Entry 2VQE (X-ray diffraction, 2.50 A resolution); this record covers chains A and L of the 23 polymer chains in the assembly.

[Chain A]
Molecule: 16S RRNA
From: Thermus thermophilus
Sequence (1522 nucleotides; numbered 0 to 1544 plus 19 insertion-coded residues; 42 numbers in that range are skipped by the numbering (no residue carries them; nothing is unmodelled there); the number before each row is that of its first residue; a row labelled like 190A-190L holds insertion residues (190A, then the next letters in order); numbering starts at 0):
     0 UUUGUUGGAG AGUUUGAUCC UGGCUCAGGG UGAACGCUGG CGGCGUGCCU AAGACAUGCA
    60 AGUCGUGCGG G
    73 CCGCGGGGUU UU
    88 ACUCCG
    95 UGGUC
   101 AGCGGCGGAC GGGUGAGUAA CGCGUGGGU
  129A G
   130 ACCUACCCGG AAGAGGGGGA CAACCCGGGG AAACUCGGGC UAAUCCCCCA UGUGGACCCG
   190 C
190A-190L CCCUUGGGGUGU
   191 GUCCAAAGGG CUUU
   216 GCCCGCUUCC GGAUGGGCCC GCGUCCCAUC AGCUAGUUGG UGGGGUAAUG GCCCACCAAG
   276 GCGACGACGG GUAGCCGGUC UGAGAGGAUG GCCGGCCACA GGGGCACUGA GACACGGGCC
   336 CCACUCCUAC GGGAGGCAGC AGUUAGGAAU CUUCCGCAAU GGGCGCAAGC CUGACGGAGC
   396 GACGCCGCUU GGAGGAAGAA GCCCUUCGGG GUGUAAACUC CUGAA
   442 CCCGGGACGA AACCCCCGAC GA
   474 GGGGACUGAC GGUACCGGG
   494 GUAAUAGCGC CGGCCAACUC CGUGCCAGCA GCCGCGGUAA UACGGAGGGC GCGAGCGUUA
   554 CCCGGAUUCA CUGGGCGUAA AGGGCGUGUA GGCGGCCUGG GGCGUCCCAU GUGAAAGACC
   614 ACGGCUCAAC CGUGGGGGAG CGUGGGAUAC GCUCAGGCUA GACGGUGGGA GAGGGUGGUG
   674 GAAUUCCCGG AGUAGCGGUG AAAUGCGCAG AUACCGGGAG GAACGCCGAU GGCGAAGGCA
   734 GCCACCUGGU CCACCCGUGA CGCUGAGGCG CGAAAGCGUG GGGAGCAAAC CGGAUUAGAU
   794 ACCCGGGUAG UCCACGCCCU AAACGAUGCG CGCUAGGUCU CUGGGUCU
   848 CCUGGGGGCC GAAGCUAACG CGUUAAGCGC GCCGCCUGGG GAGUACGGCC GCAAGGCUGA
   908 AACUCAAAGG AAUUGACGGG GGCCCGCACA AGCGGUGGAG CAUGUGGUUU AAUUCGAAGC
   968 AACGCGAAGA ACCUUACCAG GCCUUGACAU GCUAGG
 1003A G
  1004 AACCCGGGUG AAAGCCUGGG GUGCCCC
1030A-1030D GCGA
  1031 GGGGAGCCCU AGCACAGGUG CUGCAUGGCC GUCGUCAGCU CGUGCCGUGA GGUGUUGGGU
  1091 UAAGUCCCGC AACGAGCGCA ACCCCCGCCG UUAGUUGCCA GCGGUUCGGC CGGGCACUCU
  1151 AACGGGACUG CCCGCGAAA
  1171 GCGGGAGGAA GGAGGGGACG ACGUCUGGUC AGCAUGGCCC UUACGGCCUG GGCGACACAC
  1231 GUGCUACAAU GCCCACUACA AAGCGAUGCC ACCCGGCAAC GGGGAGCUAA UCGCAAAAAG
  1291 GUGGGCCCAG UUCGGAUUGG GGUCUGCAAC CCGACCCCAU GAAGCCGGAA UCGCUAGUAA
  1351 UCGCGGAUCA G
 1361A C
  1362 CAUGCCGCGG UGAAUACGUU CCCGGGCCUU GUACACACCG CCCGUCACGC CAUGGGAGCG
  1422 GGCUCUACCC GAAGUCGCCG GG
  1446 AGCCUACGGG
  1459 CAGGCGCCGA GGGUAGGGCC CGUGACUGGG GCGAAGUCGU AACAAGGUAG CUGUACCGGA
  1519 AGGUGCGGCU GGAUCACCUC CUUUCU
Disordered / not traced: 0-4, 1535-1538
Metal / ion sites: Mg2+ site 1: U12, G21, G22; K+ site 1 near U14 (its only coordinating residue here); Mg2+ site 2 near G21 (its only coordinating residue here); Mg2+ site 3 near C48 (its only coordinating residue here); Mg2+ site 4: C48, G115; Mg2+ site 5 near A53 (its only coordinating residue here); Mg2+ site 6: C58, U387, G388; Mg2+ site 7: G61, U62, G105; Mg2+ site 8: G107, G326; Mg2+ site 9: A109, G331; Mg2+ site 10: G115, A116, G117, G289; Mg2+ site 11: A116, G117, G289; 49 more K+ sites not listed; 114 more Mg2+ sites not listed
Ligand contacts: paromomycin (PAR): G1405, U1406, C1407, A1408, C1409, G1489, C1490, G1491, A1492, A1493, G1494, U1495, C1496

[Chain L]
Name: 30S ribosomal protein S12
From: Thermus thermophilus
UniProtKB: Q5SHN3 (RS12_THET8); residues 5-135 here correspond to UniProt positions 2-132 (UniProt number = residue number - 3)
Sequence (135 residues; each row starts with the number of its first residue):
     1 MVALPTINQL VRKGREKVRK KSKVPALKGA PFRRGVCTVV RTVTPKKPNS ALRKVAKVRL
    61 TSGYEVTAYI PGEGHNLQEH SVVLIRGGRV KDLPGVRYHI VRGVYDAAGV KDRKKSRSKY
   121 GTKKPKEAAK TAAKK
Disordered / not traced: 1-4, 130-135
Curated features (UniProtKB/Swiss-Prot):
  - modified residue: Asp-92 (3-methylthioaspartic acid)

[Interface between chain A and chain L]
Residue-residue contacts - 129 pairs, chain A then chain L:
  U24(A) with Lys-23(L), salt bridge to the phosphate
  A33(A) with Phe-32(L), base contact
  C34(A) with Phe-32(L), sugar contact; Val-101(L), sugar contact; Val-104(L), phosphate contact
  G35(A) with Val-104(L), sugar contact; Ser-118(L), hydrogen bond to the sugar; Gly-121(L), sugar contact
  C36(A) with Arg-117(L), hydrogen bond to the sugar; Ser-118(L), sugar contact; Thr-122(L), sugar contact; Lys-123(L), salt bridge to the phosphate; Lys-124(L), hydrogen bond to the phosphate
  U37(A) with Lys-123(L), salt bridge to the phosphate; Lys-124(L), hydrogen bond to the phosphate
  U49(A) with Lys-28(L), sugar contact
  C241(A) with Arg-19(L), hydrogen bond to the sugar
  G302(A) with Lys-17(L), salt bridge to the phosphate
  A303(A) with Lys-17(L), salt bridge to the phosphate
  G362(A) with Lys-28(L), sugar contact; Arg-34(L), salt bridge to the phosphate; Thr-61(L), phosphate contact
  A363(A) with Lys-28(L), hydrogen bond to the base; Ala-30(L), base contact; Pro-31(L), base contact; Phe-32(L), base contact; Arg-33(L), salt bridge to the phosphate; Arg-34(L), salt bridge to the phosphate; Thr-61(L), hydrogen bond to the phosphate; Leu-84(L), sugar contact; Tyr-105(L), sugar contact
  A364(A) with Lys-28(L), base contact
  C501(A) with Arg-117(L), salt bridge to the phosphate; Ser-118(L), hydrogen bond to the phosphate; Lys-124(L), salt bridge to the phosphate
  G502(A) with Lys-115(L), phosphate contact; Ser-116(L), phosphate contact; Arg-117(L), hydrogen bond to the phosphate; Ser-118(L), hydrogen bond to the phosphate; Lys-119(L), phosphate contact
  C503(A) with Ser-116(L), hydrogen bond to the phosphate; Lys-119(L), salt bridge to the phosphate
  C518(A) with Ser-50(L), hydrogen bond to the phosphate
  C519(A) with Ser-50(L), hydrogen bond to the phosphate
  A520(A) with Ala-51(L), phosphate contact; Leu-52(L), hydrogen bond to the phosphate; Lys-54(L), salt bridge to the phosphate; Glu-73(L), hydrogen bond to the sugar
  G521(A) with Leu-52(L), phosphate contact; Arg-53(L), hydrogen bond to the base; Lys-54(L), salt bridge to the phosphate; Gly-72(L), phosphate contact; Glu-73(L), phosphate contact
  C522(A) with Asn-49(L), hydrogen bond to the base; Arg-53(L), base contact; Tyr-69(L), hydrogen bond to the phosphate; Pro-71(L), phosphate contact; Gly-72(L), hydrogen bond to the phosphate; Asp-92(L), hydrogen bond to the base; Tyr-120(L), phosphate contact
  A523(A) with Arg-53(L), base contact; Val-90(L), base contact; Lys-91(L), base contact; Asp-92(L), hydrogen bond to the base; Tyr-120(L), phosphate contact
  C525(A) with Arg-89(L), salt bridge to the phosphate
  C526(A) with Lys-91(L), salt bridge to the phosphate
  G527(A) with Asn-49(L), base contact; Asp-92(L), base contact
  C528(A) with Asn-49(L), hydrogen bond to the base
  G529(A) with Asn-49(L), base contact; Ser-50(L), hydrogen bond to the base
  G537(A) with Glu-73(L), sugar contact; Arg-113(L), salt bridge to the phosphate
  G538(A) with Arg-113(L), salt bridge to the phosphate; Lys-114(L), hydrogen bond to the phosphate; Lys-115(L), hydrogen bond to the phosphate
  A539(A) with Lys-114(L), phosphate contact; Lys-115(L), salt bridge to the phosphate
  G550(A) with Lys-119(L), sugar contact
  U551(A) with Arg-86(L), sugar contact
  U552(A) with Pro-31(L), hydrogen bond to the sugar; Arg-86(L), sugar contact; Gly-87(L), hydrogen bond to the sugar
  A553(A) with Val-24(L), phosphate contact; Gly-29(L), hydrogen bond to the sugar; Pro-31(L), sugar contact; Gly-87(L), phosphate contact
  C554(A) with Ser-22(L), phosphate contact
  C555(A) with Lys-20(L), phosphate contact
  C562(A) with Arg-15(L), phosphate contact; Glu-16(L), hydrogen bond to the sugar; Val-18(L), phosphate contact
  A563(A) with Arg-15(L), base contact
  C564(A) with Leu-10(L), phosphate contact; Arg-15(L), salt bridge to the phosphate
  G567(A) with Pro-5(L), base contact; Arg-15(L), hydrogen bond to the base
  G568(A) with Pro-5(L), base contact
  G585(A) with Asn-8(L), sugar contact
  C879(A) with Thr-6(L), base contact; Asn-8(L), phosphate contact
  C880(A) with Thr-6(L), hydrogen bond to the phosphate; Asn-8(L), hydrogen bond to the phosphate; Gln-9(L), phosphate contact; Arg-12(L), salt bridge to the phosphate
  G881(A) with Gln-9(L), hydrogen bond to the phosphate; Arg-12(L), salt bridge to the phosphate; Lys-13(L), salt bridge to the phosphate
  C882(A) with Pro-5(L), base contact; Lys-13(L), salt bridge to the phosphate
  U884(A) with Arg-15(L), hydrogen bond to the base
  A909(A) with Lys-21(L), salt bridge to the phosphate
  C910(A) with Arg-97(L), salt bridge to the phosphate
  U911(A) with Gly-95(L), phosphate contact; Arg-97(L), salt bridge to the phosphate
  C912(A) with Lys-46(L), phosphate contact; Arg-89(L), salt bridge to the phosphate; Pro-94(L), phosphate contact
  A913(A) with Lys-46(L), salt bridge to the phosphate; Lys-91(L), salt bridge to the phosphate
  C1411(A) with Lys-57(L), phosphate contact
  C1412(A) with Lys-57(L), salt bridge to the phosphate
  C1490(A) with Pro-94(L), sugar contact
  G1491(A) with Thr-44(L), sugar contact; Lys-46(L), salt bridge to the phosphate
  A1492(A) with Lys-46(L), phosphate contact; Lys-47(L), hydrogen bond to the phosphate; Ser-50(L), hydrogen bond to the base
Other interface residues (no listed pair), chain A (62 interface residues in all): A32, G500, C556, C883, A908
Other interface residues (no listed pair), chain L (72 interface residues in all): Ile-7, Arg-41, Pro-45, Pro-48, Gly-74, Gly-88, Gly-103, Asp-112

[Overview]
62 residues of chain A and 72 residues of chain L are in contact; the contacts include 36 hydrogen bonds and
31 salt bridges. Among the polar pairs are A363(A)/Lys-28(L), G521(A)/Arg-53(L) and C522(A)/Asn-49(L). Chain A
binds paromomycin.
Here chain A is 16S RRNA and chain L is 30S ribosomal protein S12, both from Thermus thermophilus. Entry 2VQE
(Modified uridines with C5-methylene substituents at the first position of the tRNA anticodon stabilize U-G
wobble ...) was determined by X-ray diffraction (same publication as 2VQF).
